5HOO - chains A and F of the 8 polymer chains in the assembly; structure by X-ray diffraction, 3.30 A resolution.

Chain A:
Name: Mariner Mos1 transposase
Source organism: Drosophila mauritiana
Notes: EC 3.1.-.-; fragment: full-length Mos1 transposase
UniProtKB: Q7JQ07 (MOS1T_DROMA); residue numbers follow UniProt; this construct covers 1-345
Chain sequence (345 residues; numbered 1 to 345; the number before each row is that of its first residue):
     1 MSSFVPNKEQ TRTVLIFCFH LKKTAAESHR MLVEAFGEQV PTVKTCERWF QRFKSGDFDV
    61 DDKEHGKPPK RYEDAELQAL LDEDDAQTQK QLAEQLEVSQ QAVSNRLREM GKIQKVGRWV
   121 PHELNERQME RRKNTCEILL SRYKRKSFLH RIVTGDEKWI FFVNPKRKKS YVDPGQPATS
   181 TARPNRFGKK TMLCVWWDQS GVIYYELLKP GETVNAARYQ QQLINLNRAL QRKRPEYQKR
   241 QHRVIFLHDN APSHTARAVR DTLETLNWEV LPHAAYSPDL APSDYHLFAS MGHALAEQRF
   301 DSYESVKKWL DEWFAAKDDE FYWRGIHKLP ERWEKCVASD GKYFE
Disordered / not traced: 1-2, 235-242
Construct notes: conflict Thr45 (Lys in Q7JQ07), Asn164 (Ser in Q7JQ07), Pro210 (Arg in Q7JQ07), Phe344 (Leu in Q7JQ07); engineered mutation Ala216 (Thr in Q7JQ07)
Cystine bridges: Cys136-Cys336
Ion coordination: Mg2+: Asp156, Asp249 (shared with 1 residue of chain G)
UniProt features mapped onto this chain:
  - DNA-binding region (H-T-H motif): Thr24 to Ser55, Gln89 to Met110
  - region: Ile113 to Asn125 (Linker)
  - binding site (Mg(2+)): Asp156, Asp249, Asp284
  - site: Arg48 (Important for base-specific DNA-binding), Gln100 (Important for base-specific DNA-binding), Arg118 (Important for base-specific DNA-binding), Arg186 (Critical for target DNA recognition), His293 (Important for base-specific DNA-binding)
  - mutagenesis: Arg48 (R48Q: Loss of DNA binding; when associated with R-100), Gln100 (Q100R: Loss of DNA binding; when associated with Q-48), Arg118 (R118A: Reduces rate of second strand cleavage; when associated with A-216), Trp119 (W119P: Alters cleavage sites in second strand cleavage), Arg186 (R186A: No effect on second strand cleavage. Strongly reduced strand transfer activity), Asp284 (D284A: Loss of catalytic activity)
From the paper describing this entry:
  - catalytic residues: Asp156, Asp249
  - catalytic residues: Asp284 (citing earlier work)
  - binding site for Mos1 IR TS joined to Target DNA: His122, Arg186, Phe187, Thr213, Ala216, Arg257
  - mutagenesis - H122A, F187W: unchanged catalytic activity on strand transfer
  - binding site for Mos1 IR TS joined to Target DNA (chain F): Trp159, Arg186, Phe187, Lys190, Thr213, Val214
  - contacts within the chain: Trp159-Lys190 (cation-pi contact)
  - mutagenesis - W159A, R186A, F187A, K190A: abolished catalytic activity on target DNA duplex with a sole TA
  - mutagenesis - W159A, F187A, K190A: decreased catalytic activity on in vitro transposition efficiency
  - mutagenesis - F161A, F161W, R186A, F187A, F187W, K190A: unchanged catalytic activity on Transposon excision
  - specificity-determining residues: Val214
  - binding site for Target DNA: Asn250, Tyr276
  - conformationally variable residues (loop rearrangement): Pro210
  - mutagenesis - T216A: increased expression (citing earlier work)

Chain F:
Molecule: Mos1 IR TS joined to Target DNA
Sequence (36 nucleotides; numbered 29 to 7; the number before each row is that of its first residue):
    29 AAACGACATT TCATACTTGT ACACCTGA
     0 TAGCAGTG

Interface between chain A and chain F:
Residue-residue contacts (27; chain A residue first):
  Ile113(A) with DA51(F), phosphate contact
  Lys115(A) with DA51(F), salt bridge to the phosphate; DC52(F), phosphate contact
  Val116(A) with DC52(F), hydrogen bond to the phosphate
  Arg118(A) with DT54(F), hydrogen bond to the base; DG55(F), hydrogen bond to the base
  Trp119(A) with DA56(F), base contact
  Val120(A) with DA56(F), base contact
  Pro121(A) with DA56(F), base contact
  Lys158(A) with DA56(F), salt bridge to the phosphate
  Trp159(A) with DA1(F), hydrogen bond to the phosphate
  Lys166(A) with DT54(F), salt bridge to the phosphate
  Arg186(A) with DA1(F), salt bridge to the phosphate; DG2(F), salt bridge to the phosphate
  Phe187(A) with DG2(F), stacking on the base
  Lys190(A) with DG2(F), salt bridge to the phosphate
  Thr213(A) with DA1(F), hydrogen bond to the base
  Val214(A) with DA1(F), hydrogen bond to the base
  Pro278(A) with DA56(F), base contact
  Asp284(A) with DG55(F), sugar contact
  Tyr285(A) with DG55(F), base contact
  Phe288(A) with DG55(F), sugar contact
  Ala289(A) with DG55(F), hydrogen bond to the sugar
  Gly292(A) with DT54(F), phosphate contact; DG55(F), phosphate contact
  His293(A) with DC53(F), base contact; DT54(F), hydrogen bond to the sugar
Other interface residues (no listed pair), chain A (25 interface residues in all): Gln114, Asp279, Arg332

In short:
The interface between chain A and chain F involves 25 residues on one side and 8 on the other, with 8 hydrogen
bonds, 6 salt bridges and 1 aromatic stacking contact. Polar pairs include Arg118(A)-DT54(F),
Arg118(A)-DG55(F) and Thr213(A)-DA1(F). The paper reports catalytic residues Asp156(A), Asp249(A) and
Asp284(A); W159A, R186A and F187A of chain A, among others, abolish catalytic activity on target DNA duplex
with a sole TA; 9 substitutions were tested in all.
Chain A is Mariner Mos1 transposase (Drosophila mauritiana) and chain F is Mos1 IR TS joined to Target DNA;
the structure, Crystal structure of the Mos1 Strand Transfer Complex, was determined by X-ray diffraction.
